8DPS - chains E and F of the 6 polymer chains in the assembly; structure by electron microscopy, 3.47 A resolution.

== Chain E ==
Protein: Interleukin-11
Organism: Homo sapiens
UniProt: P20809 (IL11_HUMAN); residues 11-178 here correspond to UniProt positions 32-199 (UniProt number = residue number + 21)
Sequence (169 residues; each row starts with the number of its first residue):
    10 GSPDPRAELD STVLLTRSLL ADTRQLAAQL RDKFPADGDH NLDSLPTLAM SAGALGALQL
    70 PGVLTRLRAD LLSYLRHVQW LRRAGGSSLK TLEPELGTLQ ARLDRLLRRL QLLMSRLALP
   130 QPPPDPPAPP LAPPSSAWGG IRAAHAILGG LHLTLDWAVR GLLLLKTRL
Disordered / not traced: 10-13
Sequence notes: expression tag (10)
Swiss-Prot annotation at these positions:
  - region: H161 to R169 (Important for interaction with IL11RA and for the stimulation of cell proliferation)
  - site: W147 (Important for interaction with IL6ST and for the stimulation of cell proliferation)
From the paper describing this entry:
  - mutagenesis - W147A (610 +/- 120 pM): decreased signaling
  - mutagenesis - A58P/M59A/S60I/A61D/G62Y/W147A (38 +/- 9 nM), W147A (10 +/- 8 nM): unchanged binding to Interleukin-11 receptor subunit alpha (chain F)
  - mutagenesis - W147A (130 +/- 14 nM): unchanged binding to gp130D2-D3

== Chain F ==
Protein: Interleukin-11 receptor subunit alpha
Organism: Homo sapiens
UniProt: Q14626 (I11RA_HUMAN); residues 1-297 here correspond to UniProt positions 23-319 (UniProt number = residue number + 22)
Sequence (298 residues; row label = number of the first residue in the row; numbering starts at 0):
     0 GSSPCPQAWG PPGVQYGQPG RSVKLCCPGV TAGDPVSWFR DGEPKLLQGP DSGLGHELVL
    60 AQADSTDEGT YICQTLDGAL GGTVTLQLGY PPARPVVSCQ AADYENFSCT WSPSQISGLP
   120 TRYLTSYRKK TVLGADSQRR SPSTGPWPCP QDPLGAARCV VHGAEFWSQY RINVTEVNPL
   180 GASTRLLDVS LQSILRPDPP QGLRVESVPG YPRRLRASWT YPASWPSQPH FLLKFRLQYR
   240 PAQHPAWSTV EPAGLEEVIT DAVAGLPHAV RVSARDFLDA GTWSTWSPEA WGTPSTGT
Disordered / not traced: 0-87, 132-140, 297
Sequence notes: expression tag (0); engineered mutation S226 (Cys248 in Q14626)
Disulfide bonds: C98-C108, C148-C158
Covalent attachments: N-acetylglucosamine (NAG) linked to N172
Swiss-Prot annotation at these positions:
  - motif: W282 to S286 (WSXWS motif)
  - glycosylation (N-linked (GlcNAc...) asparagine): N105, N172
From the paper describing this entry:
  - post-translational modification sites: N105, N172

== How chain E and chain F interact ==
Residue-residue contacts (43):
  R26(E) with F276(F), hydrogen bond (side chain-backbone); L277(F)
  L29(E) with L277(F)
  R33(E) with Q191(F); R274(F); D278(F), hydrogen bond (side chain-backbone)
  D48(E) with K129(F), salt bridge
  N50(E) with T130(F); V131(F)
  L51(E) with V131(F)
  D52(E) with V131(F)
  L54(E) with V131(F)
  T56(E) with K128(F)
  L57(E) with E164(F); W166(F)
  A58(E) with K128(F); E164(F)
  M59(E) with E164(F), hydrogen bond (backbone-side chain); W166(F)
  S60(E) with A163(F), hydrogen bond (side chain-backbone); E164(F), hydrogen bond (backbone-side chain)
  A61(E) with F165(F), hydrophobic; W166(F); F230(F), hydrophobic
  L64(E) with W166(F), hydrophobic
  H161(E) with Q191(F)
  L162(E) with W166(F)
  D165(E) with F165(F); W166(F), hydrogen bond; L277(F)
  W166(E) with W166(F)
  V168(E) with L277(F), hydrophobic
  R169(E) with F165(F); W166(F); F230(F); D275(F), salt bridge; L277(F); A279(F)
  L172(E) with P228(F); H229(F); F276(F), hydrophobic
  L173(E) with H229(F)
  T176(E) with P228(F)
Interface residues without a listed pair, chain F (21 interface residues in all): G162, S167, Q168

== In short ==
The interface between chain E and chain F involves 24 residues on one side and 21 on the other; the contacts
include 6 hydrogen bonds and 2 salt bridges. Polar contacts include D48(E)-K129(F), R169(E)-D275(F) and
R26(E)-F276(F). From the paper: W147A of chain E reduces signaling; modification sites N105(F) and N172(F).
Chain E is Interleukin-11 and chain F is Interleukin-11 receptor subunit alpha, both from Homo sapiens; the
structure, The structure of the interleukin 11 signalling complex, truncated gp130, was determined by electron
microscopy, deposited together with 8DPT, 8DPU, 8DPV and 8DPW.
